5JY8 - chain A; structure by X-ray diffraction, 2.94 A resolution.

Chain A:
Protein: Isochorismate synthase EntC
Source organism: Escherichia coli O157:H7
Notes: EC 5.4.4.2
UniProt: P0AEJ3 (ENTC_ECO57); residue numbers follow UniProt; this construct covers 1-391
Sequence (391 residues; row label = number of the first residue in the row):
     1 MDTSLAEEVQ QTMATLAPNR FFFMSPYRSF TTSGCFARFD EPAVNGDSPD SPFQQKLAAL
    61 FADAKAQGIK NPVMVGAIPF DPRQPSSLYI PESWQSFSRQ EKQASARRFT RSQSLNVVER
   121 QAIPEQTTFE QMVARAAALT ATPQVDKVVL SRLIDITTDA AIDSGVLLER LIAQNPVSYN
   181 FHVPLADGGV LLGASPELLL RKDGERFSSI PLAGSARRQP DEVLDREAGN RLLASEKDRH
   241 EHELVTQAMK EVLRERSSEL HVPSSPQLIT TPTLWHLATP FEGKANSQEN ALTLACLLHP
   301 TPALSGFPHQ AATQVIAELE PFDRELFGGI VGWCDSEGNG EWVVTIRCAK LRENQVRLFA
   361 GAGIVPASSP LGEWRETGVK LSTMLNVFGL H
Unresolved in the structure: 1-15, 107-113, 391
UniProt features mapped onto this chain:
  - active site: Lys-147 (Proton acceptor), Glu-197 (Proton donor)
  - binding site (Mg(2+)): Thr-140, Thr-142, Val-145, Asp-146, Glu-241, Glu-376
  - binding site (isochorismate): Gly-214, Ser-215, Glu-241, Ala-303, Arg-347, Gly-361, Lys-380
Bound ions: Fe ion site 1: Glu-241, Glu-376 (together with Chorismic Acid); Fe ion site 2: Glu-259, His-261
Ligand contacts: Chorismic Acid (ISJ; (3R,4R)-3-[(1-carboxyethenyl)oxy]-4-hydroxycyclohexa-1,5-diene-1-carboxylic acid): Glu-197, Leu-212, Ala-213, Gly-214, Ser-215, Glu-241, His-276, Ala-303, Leu-304, Ile-346, Arg-347, Phe-359, Ala-360, Gly-361, Gly-363, Glu-376, Lys-380
Reported in the primary citation:
  - Fe ion coordination: Glu-259, His-261
  - mutagenesis - D146G, D146V: unchanged catalytic activity

Overview:
Bound to chain A: Chorismic Acid. Glu-241 and Glu-376 coordinate Fe ion site 1. Glu-259 and His-261 form the
Fe ion site 2. From UniProt: active-site residues Lys-147 and Glu-197, 6 Mg2+-binding residues and 7
isochorismate-binding residues. From the paper: D146G and D146V leave catalytic activity unchanged; Fe ion
coordination by Glu-259 and His-261.
Chain A is Isochorismate synthase EntC (Escherichia coli O157:H7); the structure, An iron-bound structure of
the isochorismate synthase EntC, was determined by X-ray diffraction (same publication as 5JXZ, 5JY4, 5JY9 and
5JZD).
